PDB entry 8GWS | X-ray diffraction, 2.90 A resolution | chains A and C of the 4 polymer chains in the assembly

[Chain A]
Protein: Replicase polyprotein 1ab
Source organism: Severe acute respiratory syndrome coronavirus 2
Notes: EC 3.4.22.69
UniProt: P0DTD1 (R1AB_SARS2); residues 1-302 here correspond to UniProt positions 3264-3565 (UniProt number = residue number + 3263)
Sequence (302 residues; row label = number of the first residue in the row):
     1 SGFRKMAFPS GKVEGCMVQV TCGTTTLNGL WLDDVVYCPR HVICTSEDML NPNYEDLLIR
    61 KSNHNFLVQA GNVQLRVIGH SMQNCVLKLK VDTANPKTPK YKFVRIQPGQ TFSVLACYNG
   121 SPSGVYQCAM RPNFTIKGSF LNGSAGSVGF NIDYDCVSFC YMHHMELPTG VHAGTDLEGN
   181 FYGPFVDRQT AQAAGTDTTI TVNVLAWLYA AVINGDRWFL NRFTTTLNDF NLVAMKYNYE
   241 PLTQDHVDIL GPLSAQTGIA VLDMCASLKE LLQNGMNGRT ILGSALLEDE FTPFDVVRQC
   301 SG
Disordered / not traced: 278-279
Construct notes: conflict Ala145 (Cys3408 in P0DTD1)
UniProt features mapped onto this chain:
  - active site: His41 (For 3CL-PRO activity)
  - cross-link (Glycyl lysine isopeptide (Lys-Gly)): Lys5 (interchain with G-Cter in ubiquitin), Lys90 (interchain with G-Cter in ubiquitin)

[Chain C]
Protein: Val-lys-leu-gln-ala-ile-phe-arg
Sequence (8 residues; row label = number of the first residue in the row):
     2 VKLQAIFR

[How chain A and chain C interact]
Contacting residue pairs (41; chain A residue first):
  Thr24(A) with Ile7(C); Arg9(C)
  Thr25(A) with Ile7(C); Phe8(C)
  Thr26(A) with Ala6(C); Ile7(C), hydrogen bond (backbone-backbone); Arg9(C)
  His41(A) with Leu4(C); Ala6(C); Phe8(C)
  Thr45(A) with Phe8(C)
  Ser46(A) with Phe8(C)
  Met49(A) with Phe8(C), hydrophobic
  Phe140(A) with Gln5(C)
  Leu141(A) with Gln5(C)
  Asn142(A) with Lys3(C); Ala6(C); Ile7(C)
  Gly143(A) with Gln5(C), hydrogen bond (backbone-backbone); Ala6(C); Ile7(C)
  Ser144(A) with Gln5(C), hydrogen bond (backbone-backbone)
  Ala145(A) with Gln5(C), hydrogen bond (backbone-backbone)
  His163(A) with Gln5(C)
  His164(A) with Leu4(C); Gln5(C), hydrogen bond (backbone-backbone)
  Met165(A) with Lys3(C); Leu4(C), hydrophobic; Gln5(C)
  Glu166(A) with Val2(C); Lys3(C), hydrogen bond (backbone-backbone); Gln5(C)
  Pro168(A) with Val2(C)
  His172(A) with Gln5(C)
  Arg188(A) with Leu4(C)
  Gln189(A) with Val2(C); Lys3(C); Leu4(C)
  Thr190(A) with Val2(C)
  Ala191(A) with Val2(C), hydrophobic
  Gln192(A) with Val2(C)
Other interface residues (no listed pair), chain A (27 interface residues in all): Leu27, Cys44, Asp187

[Overview]
27 residues of chain A and 8 residues of chain C are in contact, with 6 hydrogen bonds. Backbone hydrogen
bonds pair Thr26(A)-Ile7(C), Gly143(A)-Gln5(C) and Ser144(A)-Gln5(C). From UniProt: active-site residue
His41(A) on chain A.
Chain A is Replicase polyprotein 1ab (Severe acute respiratory syndrome coronavirus 2) and chain C is
Val-lys-leu-gln-ala-ile-phe-arg; the structure, SARS-CoV-2 Mpro 1-302 c145a in complex with peptide 4, was
determined by X-ray diffraction, deposited together with 8GW4 and 8JPQ.
